PDB entry 3U6B | X-ray diffraction, 2.12 A resolution | chains A and D

[Chain A]
Protein: Elongation factor Tu 1
Source organism: Escherichia coli
Reference sequence: P0CE47 (EFTU1_ECOLI); residues 2-393 here correspond to UniProt positions 3-394 (UniProt number = residue number + 1)
Amino-acid sequence (394 residues; row label = number of the first residue in the row; numbering starts at 0):
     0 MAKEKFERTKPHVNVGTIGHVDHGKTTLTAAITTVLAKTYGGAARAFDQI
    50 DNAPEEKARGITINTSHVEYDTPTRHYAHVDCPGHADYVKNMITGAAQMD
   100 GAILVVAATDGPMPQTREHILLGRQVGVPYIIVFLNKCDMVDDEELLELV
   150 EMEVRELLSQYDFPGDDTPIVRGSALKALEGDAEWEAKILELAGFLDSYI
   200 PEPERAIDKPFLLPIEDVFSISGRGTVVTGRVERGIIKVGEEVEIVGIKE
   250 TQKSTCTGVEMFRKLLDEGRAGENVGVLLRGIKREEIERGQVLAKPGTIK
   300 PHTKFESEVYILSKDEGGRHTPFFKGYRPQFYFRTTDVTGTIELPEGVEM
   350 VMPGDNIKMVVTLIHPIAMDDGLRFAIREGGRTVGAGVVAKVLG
Not modelled in the structure: 0-4, 42-57, 221-224
Differences from the reference sequence: expression tag (0-1)
UniProt features mapped onto this chain:
  - region: Gly18 to Thr25 (G1), Gly59 to Asn63 (G2), Asp80 to Gly83 (G3), Asn135 to Asp138 (G4), Ser173 to Leu175 (G5)
  - binding site (GDP): Asp21, Gly23, Lys24, Thr25, Thr26, Asn135, Asp138, Ser173, Ala174, Leu175
  - binding site (GTP): Asp21, Gly23, Lys24, Thr25, Thr26, Asn135, Asp138, Ser173, Ala174, Leu175
  - binding site (Mg(2+)): Thr25
  - modified residue: Lys56 (N6,N6-dimethyllysine), Lys313 (N6-acetyllysine), Thr382 (Phosphothreonine)
Metal / ion sites: Mg2+: Thr25 (together with GDP)
Small-molecule neighbours: GDP (guanosine-5'-diphosphate): His19, Val20, Asp21, His22, Gly23, Lys24, Thr25, Thr26, Asn135, Lys136, Asp138, Met139, Ser173, Ala174, Leu175

[Chain D]
Protein: Thiocillin GE2270 analogue NVP-LDI028
Reference sequence: Q7M0J8 (THCL_PLARO); numbering as in UniProt (aligned over 1-12)
Amino-acid sequence (12 residues; each row starts with the number of its first residue):
     1 SCNCVCGFCCSX
Modified positions: Cys2, Cys9, Cys10 ((2Z)-2-amino-3-sulfanylprop-2-enoic acid; BB9); Asn3 (n-methyl asparagine; MEN); Cys4 ((2z)-2-amino-3-sulfanylbut-2-enoic acid; BB6); Cys6 ((2Z)-2-amino-4-methoxy-3-sulfanylbut-2-enoic acid; BB7); Phe8 ((2s,3s)-beta-hydroxy-phenylalanine; BB8); Ser11 (3-hydroxy-2-iminopropanoic acid; MH6); 8BB (trans-4-{[(E)-1-amino-2-sulfanylethenyl]carbamoyl}cyclohexanecarboxylic acid) at position 12
UniProt features mapped onto this chain:
  - modified residue: Asn3 (N4-methylasparagine)
Covalent attachments: covalent link Ser1-Cys10; covalent link Ser1-Ser11

[Interface between chain A and chain D]
Residue-residue contacts (33; chain A residue first):
  Glu215(A) with Phe8(D)
  Asp216(A) with Phe8(D); Cys9(D)
  Phe218(A) with Cys9(D); Cys10(D)
  Val226(A) with Ser11(D); 8BB_12(D)
  Thr228(A) with Phe8(D); Cys9(D); Cys10(D)
  Gly229(A) with Phe8(D)
  Arg230(A) with Phe8(D)
  Thr256(A) with 8BB_12(D)
  Gly257(A) with 8BB_12(D)
  Glu259(A) with Ser1(D); Cys10(D); Ser11(D), hydrogen bond (side chain-backbone); 8BB_12(D), hydrogen bond (side chain-backbone)
  Met260(A) with Asn3(D)
  Phe261(A) with Asn3(D); Cys4(D); Val5(D); Cys6(D)
  Arg262(A) with Ser1(D); Cys2(D); Cys4(D)
  Asn273(A) with Asn3(D); Cys6(D), hydrogen bond (side chain-backbone); Phe8(D)
  Val274(A) with Cys10(D)
  Gly275(A) with Cys10(D); 8BB_12(D)
  Leu277(A) with 8BB_12(D)
Other interface residues (no listed pair), chain A (20 interface residues in all): Ile220, Val258, Val276
Other interface residues (no listed pair), chain D (12 interface residues in all): Gly7

[Overview]
20 residues of chain A face 12 of chain D across their interface, with 3 hydrogen bonds. Among the polar pairs
are Glu259(A)-Ser11(D), Glu259(A)-8BB_12(D) and Asn273(A)-Cys6(D). Ligands of chain A: GDP.
Chain A is Elongation factor Tu 1 (Escherichia coli) and chain D is Thiocillin GE2270 analogue NVP-LDI028; the
structure, Ef-tu (escherichia coli) in complex with nvp-ldi028, was determined by X-ray diffraction (same
publication as 3U6K).
